1NH2 - chains B and C of the 6 polymer chains in the assembly; structure by X-ray diffraction, 1.90 A resolution.

== Chain B ==
Name: Transcription initiation factor IIA large chain
Source organism: Saccharomyces cerevisiae
Notes: fragment: n-terminal 54 residues
UniProt: P32773 (TOA1_YEAST); residue numbers follow UniProt; this construct covers 2-54
Chain sequence (53 residues; row label = number of the first residue in the row):
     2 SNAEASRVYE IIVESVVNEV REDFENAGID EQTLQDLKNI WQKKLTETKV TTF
Unresolved in the structure: 2, 49-54

== Chain C ==
Name: Transcription initiation factor IIA large chain
Source organism: Saccharomyces cerevisiae
Notes: fragment: c-terminal 77 residues
UniProt: P32774 (TOA2_YEAST); numbering as in UniProt (aligned over 210-286)
Chain sequence (79 residues; each row starts with the number of its first residue):
   208 GSSALLDTDE VGSELDDSDD DYLISEGEED GPDENLMLCL YDKVTRTKAR WKCSLKDGVV
   268 TINRNDYTFQ KAQVEAEWV
Unresolved in the structure: 208-227, 232-240
Differences from the reference sequence: cloning artifact (208-209)

== Chain B / chain C interface ==
Residue-residue contacts (8):
  Asn3(B) - Asp273(C)  hydrogen bond (side chain-backbone)
  Asn3(B) - Tyr274(C)
  Glu5(B) - Thr275(C)
  Ala6(B) - Asp273(C)
  Ala6(B) - Thr275(C)
  Val9(B) - Thr275(C)
  Tyr10(B) - Val266(C)
  Tyr10(B) - Asp273(C)  hydrogen bond

== In short ==
5 residues of chain B face 4 of chain C across their interface, with 2 hydrogen bonds. Among the polar pairs
are Asn3(B)-Asp273(C) and Tyr10(B)-Asp273(C).
Here chain B is Transcription initiation factor IIA large chain and chain C is Transcription initiation factor
IIA large chain, both from Saccharomyces cerevisiae. Entry 1NH2 (Crystal structure of a yeast TFIIA/TBP/DNA
complex) was determined by X-ray diffraction together with 1NVP from the same study.
